PDB entry 9AXI | electron microscopy, 3.30 A resolution | chains K and J of the 10 polymer chains in the assembly

# Chain K
Molecule: Surface protein gp120
Organism: Human immunodeficiency virus 1
UniProt: A1EAI1 (A1EAI1_9HIV1); the author numbering skips numbers that UniProt does not, so the offset changes along the chain: 31-136 = UniProt 28-133; 140-398 = UniProt 134-392; 400-513 = UniProt 393-506
Sequence (514 residues; numbered -4 to 513; 4 numbers in that range are skipped by the numbering (no residue carries them; nothing is unmodelled there); the number before each row is that of its first residue; numbers below 1 keep their minus sign (Met-4 is residue -4)):
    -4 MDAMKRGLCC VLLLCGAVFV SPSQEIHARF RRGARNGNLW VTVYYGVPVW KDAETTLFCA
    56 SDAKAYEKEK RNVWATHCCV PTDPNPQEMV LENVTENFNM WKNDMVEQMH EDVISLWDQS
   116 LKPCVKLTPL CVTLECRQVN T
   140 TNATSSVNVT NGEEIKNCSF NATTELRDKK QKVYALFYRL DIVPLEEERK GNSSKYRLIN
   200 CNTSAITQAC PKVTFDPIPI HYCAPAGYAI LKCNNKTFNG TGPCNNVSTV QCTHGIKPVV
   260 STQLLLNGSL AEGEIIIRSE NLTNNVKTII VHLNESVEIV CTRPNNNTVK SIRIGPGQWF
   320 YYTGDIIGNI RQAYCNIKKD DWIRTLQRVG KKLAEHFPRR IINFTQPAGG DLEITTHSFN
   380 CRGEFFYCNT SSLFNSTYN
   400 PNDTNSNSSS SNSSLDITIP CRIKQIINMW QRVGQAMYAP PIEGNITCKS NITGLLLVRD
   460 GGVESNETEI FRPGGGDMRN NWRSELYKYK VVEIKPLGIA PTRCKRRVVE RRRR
Unresolved in the structure: -4 to 33, 61-65, 140-151, 400-413, 508-513
Sequence notes: initiating methionine (-4); expression tag (-3 to 30); conflict Asp47 (Glu44 in A1EAI1), Glu49 (Lys46 in A1EAI1), Lys65 (Val62 in A1EAI1), Arg66 (His63 in A1EAI1), Cys73 (Ala70 in A1EAI1), Leu165 (Ile159 in A1EAI1), Val308 (Arg302 in A1EAI1), Trp318 (Thr312 in A1EAI1), Tyr321 (Ala315 in A1EAI1), Gln365 (Ser359 in A1EAI1), Arg431 (Glu424 in A1EAI1), Gln434 (Arg427 in A1EAI1), Arg502 (Ala495 in A1EAI1), Cys503 (Ala496 in A1EAI1), Arg511 (Glu504 in A1EAI1), Arg512 (Lys505 in A1EAI1)
Disulfide bonds: Cys54-Cys73, Cys119-Cys209, Cys126-Cys200, Cys131-Cys157, Cys222-Cys251, Cys232-Cys243, Cys300-Cys334, Cys380-Cys447, Cys387-Cys420
Covalent attachments: N-acetylglucosamine (NAG) linked to Asn88, Asn156, Asn160, Asn201, Asn234, Asn238, Asn245, Asn280, Asn293, Asn305, Asn362, Asn388, Asn394, Asn444, Asn450; glycan linked to Asn266

# Chain J
Molecule: Surface protein gp120
Organism: Human immunodeficiency virus 1
UniProt: A1EAI1 (A1EAI1_9HIV1); the author numbering skips numbers that UniProt does not, so the offset changes along the chain: 31-136 = UniProt 28-133; 140-397 = UniProt 134-391; 399-513 = UniProt 392-506
Sequence (514 residues; row label = number of the first residue in the row; note: 4 numbers in that range are skipped by the numbering (no residue carries them; nothing is unmodelled there); numbers below 1 keep their minus sign (Met-4 is residue -4)):
    -4 MDAMKRGLCC VLLLCGAVFV SPSQEIHARF RRGARNGNLW VTVYYGVPVW KDAETTLFCA
    56 SDAKAYEKEK RNVWATHCCV PTDPNPQEMV LENVTENFNM WKNDMVEQMH EDVISLWDQS
   116 LKPCVKLTPL CVTLECRQVN T
   140 TNATSSVNVT NGEEIKNCSF NATTELRDKK QKVYALFYRL DIVPLEEERK GNSSKYRLIN
   200 CNTSAITQAC PKVTFDPIPI HYCAPAGYAI LKCNNKTFNG TGPCNNVSTV QCTHGIKPVV
   260 STQLLLNGSL AEGEIIIRSE NLTNNVKTII VHLNESVEIV CTRPNNNTVK SIRIGPGQWF
   320 YYTGDIIGNI RQAYCNIKKD DWIRTLQRVG KKLAEHFPRR IINFTQPAGG DLEITTHSFN
   380 CRGEFFYCNT SSLFNSTY
   399 NPNDTNSNSS SSNSSLDITI PCRIKQIINM WQRVGQAMYA PPIEGNITCK SNITGLLLVR
   459 DGGVESNETE IFRPGGGDMR NNWRSELYKY KVVEIKPLGI APTRCKRRVV ERRRR
Unresolved in the structure: -4 to 33, 60-65, 140-151, 399-413, 507-513
Sequence notes: initiating methionine (-4); expression tag (-3 to 30); conflict Asp47 (Glu44 in A1EAI1), Glu49 (Lys46 in A1EAI1), Lys65 (Val62 in A1EAI1), Arg66 (His63 in A1EAI1), Cys73 (Ala70 in A1EAI1), Leu165 (Ile159 in A1EAI1), Val308 (Arg302 in A1EAI1), Trp318 (Thr312 in A1EAI1), Tyr321 (Ala315 in A1EAI1), Gln365 (Ser359 in A1EAI1), Arg431 (Glu424 in A1EAI1), Gln434 (Arg427 in A1EAI1), Arg502 (Ala495 in A1EAI1), Cys503 (Ala496 in A1EAI1), Arg511 (Glu504 in A1EAI1), Arg512 (Lys505 in A1EAI1)
Disulfide bonds: Cys54-Cys73, Cys119-Cys209, Cys126-Cys200, Cys131-Cys157, Cys222-Cys251, Cys232-Cys243, Cys300-Cys334, Cys380-Cys447, Cys387-Cys420
Covalent attachments: N-acetylglucosamine (NAG) linked to Asn156, Asn160, Asn201, Asn234, Asn238, Asn245, Asn280, Asn293, Asn305, Asn362, Asn388, Asn394, Asn444, Asn450; glycan linked to Asn266

# Interface between chain K and chain J
Residue-residue contacts (21):
  Pro124(K) - Arg166(J)  hydrogen bond (backbone-side chain)
  Cys126(K) - Glu164(J)
  Cys126(K) - Leu165(J)
  Cys126(K) - Arg166(J)  hydrogen bond (backbone-backbone)
  Val127(K) - Arg166(J)
  Val127(K) - Asp167(J)
  Thr128(K) - Asp167(J)  hydrogen bond
  Thr128(K) - Lys168(J)
  Asn160(K) - Arg166(J)  hydrogen bond (backbone-side chain)
  Ala161(K) - Arg166(J)
  Thr162(K) - Arg166(J)
  Lys169(K) - Arg166(J)
  Cys200(K) - Glu164(J)
  Cys200(K) - Pro315(J)
  Asn201(K) - Arg312(J)
  Asn201(K) - Pro315(J)
  Asn201(K) - Gly316(J)  hydrogen bond (backbone-backbone)
  Thr202(K) - Pro315(J)
  Thr202(K) - Gly316(J)  hydrogen bond (backbone-backbone)
  Ser203(K) - Pro315(J)
  Ala204(K) - Pro315(J)
Also at the interface, not in a pair above, chain K (15 interface residues in all): Leu184, Arg196

# In short
The interface between chain K and chain J involves 15 residues on one side and 8 on the other, with 6 hydrogen
bonds. Among the polar pairs are Pro124(K)-Arg166(J), Thr128(K)-Asp167(J) and Asn160(K)-Arg166(J).
Chain K and chain J are both Surface protein gp120 (Human immunodeficiency virus 1); the structure, HIV
16055.v8.3 SOSIP Env in Complex with Base and N625 Epitope pAbs from Rabbit 2463, was determined by electron
microscopy together with 9ATZ, 9AXD, 9AXK, 9AY6, 9AYS and 9AYV from the same study.
